3OQN - chains A and S of the 6 polymer chains in the assembly; structure by X-ray diffraction, 3.30 A resolution.

[Chain A]
Protein: Catabolite control protein A
Organism: Bacillus subtilis
Reference sequence: P25144 (CCPA_BACSU); residues 2-334 here correspond to UniProt positions 1-333 (UniProt number = residue number - 1)
Amino-acid sequence (339 residues; each row starts with the number of its first residue):
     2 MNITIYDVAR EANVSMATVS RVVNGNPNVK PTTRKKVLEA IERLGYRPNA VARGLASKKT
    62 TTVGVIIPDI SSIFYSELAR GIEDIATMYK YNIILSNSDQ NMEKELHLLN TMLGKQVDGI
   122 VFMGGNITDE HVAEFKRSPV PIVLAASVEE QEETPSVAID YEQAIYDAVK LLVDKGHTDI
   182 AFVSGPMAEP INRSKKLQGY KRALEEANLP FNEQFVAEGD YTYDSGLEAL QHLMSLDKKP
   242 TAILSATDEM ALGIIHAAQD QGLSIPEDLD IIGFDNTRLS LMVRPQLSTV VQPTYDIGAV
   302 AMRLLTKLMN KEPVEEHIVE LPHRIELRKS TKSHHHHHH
Disordered / not traced: 334-340
Construct notes: expression tag (335-340)
From the paper describing this entry:
  - binding site for the 16-nt DNA strand: Ala18, Arg22, Ala53, Leu56, Ala57
  - binding site for the 16-nt DNA strand: Ala18

[Chain S]
Protein: Phosphocarrier protein HPr
Organism: Bacillus subtilis
Notes: EC 2.7.11.-
Reference sequence: P08877 (PTHP_BACSU); numbering as in UniProt (aligned over 2-88)
Amino-acid sequence (87 residues; each row starts with the number of its first residue):
     2 AQKTFKVTAD SGIHARPATV LVQTASKYDA DVNLEYNGKT VNLKSIMGVM SLGIAKGAEI
    62 TISASGADEN DALNALEETM KSEGLGE
Modified / non-standard residues: Ser46 (phosphoserine; SEP)
From the paper describing this entry:
  - post-translational modification sites: Ser46

[Chain A / chain S interface]
Contacting residue pairs (22; chain A residue first):
  Glu78(A) with Arg17(S), salt bridge
  Ile86(A) with Thr20(S)
  Met89(A) with Gln24(S), hydrogen bond; Ile47(S), hydrophobic
  Tyr296(A) with Ala16(S); Arg17(S); Thr20(S)
  Asp297(A) with His15(S), salt bridge; Ala16(S), hydrogen bond (side chain-backbone); Met51(S)
  Ala300(A) with Met51(S), hydrophobic
  Val301(A) with Met48(S), hydrophobic; Met51(S), hydrophobic
  Arg304(A) with Ser46(S); Met48(S)
  Leu305(A) with Met48(S), hydrophobic
  Lys308(A) with Ser46(S); Met48(S), hydrogen bond
  Val320(A) with Met48(S), hydrophobic
  Pro323(A) with Ser52(S); Gly54(S)
  Arg325(A) with Ala56(S)
Also at the interface, not in a pair above, chain A (15 interface residues in all): Asp85, Leu322
Also at the interface, not in a pair above, chain S (13 interface residues in all): Leu53

[In short]
Chain A and chain S form an interface of 15 and 13 residues respectively; the contacts include 3 hydrogen
bonds and 2 salt bridges. Among the polar pairs are Glu78(A)-Arg17(S), Asp297(A)-His15(S) and
Met89(A)-Gln24(S). From the paper: a binding site for the 16-nt DNA strand at Ala18(A), Arg22(A) and Ala53(A)
among others; a modification site at Ser46(S).
Here chain A is Catabolite control protein A and chain S is Phosphocarrier protein HPr, both from Bacillus
subtilis. Entry 3OQN (Structure of ccpa-hpr-ser46-p-gntr-down cre) was determined by X-ray diffraction,
deposited together with 3OQO and 3OQM.
